9D6J - chains A and B; structure by X-ray diffraction, 1.47 A resolution.

# Chain A
Protein: Cobalt-containing nitrile hydratase subunit alpha
Organism: Pseudonocardia thermophila
Notes: EC 4.2.1.84
UniProt: Q7SID2 (NHAA_PSETH); residue numbers follow UniProt; this construct covers 1-204
Amino-acid sequence (204 residues; numbered 1 to 204; the number before each row is that of its first residue):
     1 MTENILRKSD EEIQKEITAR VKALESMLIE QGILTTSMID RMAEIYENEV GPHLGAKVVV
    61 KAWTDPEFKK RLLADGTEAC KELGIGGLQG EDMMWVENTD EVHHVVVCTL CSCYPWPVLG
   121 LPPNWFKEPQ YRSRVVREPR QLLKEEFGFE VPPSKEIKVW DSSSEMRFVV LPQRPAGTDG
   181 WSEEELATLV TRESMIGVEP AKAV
Unresolved in the structure: 1
Curated features (UniProtKB/Swiss-Prot):
  - binding site (Co(2+)): Cys108, Cys111, Ser112, Cys113
  - modified residue: Cys111 (Cysteine sulfinic acid (-SO2H)), Cys113 (Cysteine sulfenic acid (-SOH))

# Chain B
Protein: Cobalt-containing nitrile hydratase subunit beta
Organism: Pseudonocardia thermophila
Notes: EC 4.2.1.84
UniProt: Q7SID3 (NHAB_PSETH); residue numbers follow UniProt; this construct covers 1-228
Amino-acid sequence (228 residues; numbered 1 to 228; the number before each row is that of its first residue):
     1 MNGVYDVGGT DGLGPINRPA DEPVFRAEWE KVAFAMFPAT FRAGFMGLDE FKFGIEQMNP
    61 AEYLESPYYW HWIRTYIHHG VRTGKIDLEE LERRTQYYRE NPDAPLPEHE QKPELIEFVN
   121 QAVYGGLPAS REVDRPPKFK EGDVVRFSTA SPKGHARRAR YVRGKTGTVV KHHGAYIYPD
   181 TAGNGLGECP EHLYTVRFTA QELWGPEGDP NSSVYYDCWE PYIELVDT
Sequence notes: engineered mutation Lys52 (Arg in Q7SID3)

# How chain A and chain B interact
Contacting residue pairs (190; chain A residue first):
  Asn4(A) - Glu65(B)  hydrogen bond
  Arg7(A) - Glu65(B)  salt bridge
  Gln14(A) - Trp29(B)  hydrogen bond
  Glu16(A) - Arg99(B)  salt bridge
  Ile17(A) - Trp29(B)  hydrophobic
  Ile17(A) - Pro67(B)  hydrophobic
  Ile17(A) - Trp70(B)  hydrophobic
  Thr18(A) - Trp29(B)
  Ala19(A) - Thr95(B)
  Ala19(A) - Tyr98(B)
  Ala19(A) - Arg99(B)
  Arg20(A) - Trp70(B)
  Arg20(A) - Arg74(B)
  Arg20(A) - Thr95(B)
  Val21(A) - Trp29(B)
  Val21(A) - Val32(B)  hydrophobic
  Val21(A) - Met36(B)
  Val21(A) - Ile73(B)  hydrophobic
  Lys22(A) - Tyr98(B)
  Lys22(A) - Pro102(B)  hydrogen bond (side chain-backbone)
  Lys22(A) - Ala104(B)  hydrogen bond (side chain-backbone)
  Lys22(A) - Leu106(B)
  Ala23(A) - Arg94(B)
  Ala23(A) - Thr95(B)
  Ala23(A) - Tyr98(B)
  Leu24(A) - Met36(B)  hydrophobic
  Leu24(A) - Leu91(B)
  Glu25(A) - Val32(B)
  Glu25(A) - Met36(B)
  Glu25(A) - Leu106(B)
  Ser26(A) - Arg94(B)  hydrogen bond
  Ser26(A) - Tyr98(B)
  Ser26(A) - Pro107(B)
  Met27(A) - Asp87(B)
  Met27(A) - Glu90(B)
  Met27(A) - Leu91(B)  hydrophobic
  Met27(A) - Arg94(B)
  Leu28(A) - Met36(B)  hydrophobic
  Leu28(A) - Thr40(B)
  Leu28(A) - Phe45(B)  hydrophobic
  Leu28(A) - Ile86(B)  hydrophobic
  Ile29(A) - Leu106(B)  hydrophobic
  Ile29(A) - Pro107(B)
  Ile29(A) - His109(B)
  Glu30(A) - Arg94(B)  salt bridge
  Glu30(A) - Pro107(B)
  Gln31(A) - Lys85(B)  hydrogen bond (side chain-backbone)
  Gln31(A) - Ile86(B)
  Gly32(A) - Lys112(B)  hydrogen bond (backbone-side chain)
  Gly32(A) - Leu115(B)
  Ile33(A) - Ala39(B)
  Ile33(A) - Ala43(B)  hydrophobic
  Ile33(A) - Phe45(B)  hydrophobic
  Ile33(A) - Leu115(B)
  Leu34(A) - Met36(B)  hydrophobic
  Leu34(A) - Ala39(B)  hydrophobic
  Thr35(A) - His109(B)
  Thr35(A) - Glu110(B)
  Thr35(A) - Gln111(B)
  Thr35(A) - Leu115(B)
  Thr36(A) - Leu106(B)
  Thr36(A) - His109(B)  hydrogen bond (backbone-side chain)
  Thr36(A) - Gln111(B)  hydrogen bond
  Ser37(A) - Gln111(B)  hydrogen bond
  Ser37(A) - Ile116(B)
  Met38(A) - Ala39(B)  hydrophobic
  Met38(A) - Leu115(B)
  Met38(A) - Ile116(B)
  Met38(A) - Val119(B)  hydrophobic
  Ile39(A) - Lys31(B)
  Ile39(A) - Ala35(B)  hydrophobic
  Arg41(A) - Ile116(B)
  Arg41(A) - Val119(B)
  Arg41(A) - Asn120(B)  hydrogen bond
  Met42(A) - Phe34(B)  hydrophobic
  Met42(A) - Ala35(B)  hydrophobic
  Met42(A) - Pro38(B)  hydrophobic
  Met42(A) - Val119(B)  hydrophobic
  Ala43(A) - Phe25(B)  hydrophobic
  Ala43(A) - Lys31(B)
  Ile45(A) - Val119(B)  hydrophobic
  Ile45(A) - Asn120(B)
  Ile45(A) - Val123(B)  hydrophobic
  Ile45(A) - Tyr124(B)
  Tyr46(A) - Val24(B)
  Tyr46(A) - Phe34(B)  hydrophobic
  Tyr46(A) - Val123(B)
  Glu47(A) - Phe25(B)
  Glu47(A) - Lys31(B)  salt bridge
  Glu49(A) - Tyr124(B)  hydrogen bond
  Val50(A) - Tyr124(B)
  Gly86(A) - Val123(B)
  Gly86(A) - Tyr124(B)
  Gly87(A) - Val123(B)
  Gly87(A) - Tyr124(B)
  Gly87(A) - Gly126(B)
  Leu88(A) - Ala122(B)
  Leu88(A) - Val123(B)  hydrogen bond (backbone-backbone)
  Leu88(A) - Gly126(B)
  Leu88(A) - Leu127(B)  hydrophobic
  Gln89(A) - Leu48(B)
  Glu91(A) - Gly126(B)
  Glu91(A) - Leu127(B)  hydrogen bond (side chain-backbone)
  Glu91(A) - Pro128(B)
  Asp92(A) - Tyr176(B)  hydrogen bond
  Thr109(A) - Tyr5(B)
  Thr109(A) - Val7(B)
  Thr109(A) - Tyr161(B)
  Leu110(A) - Tyr5(B)
  Leu110(A) - Asp6(B)
  Leu110(A) - Arg157(B)
  Leu110(A) - Tyr216(B)
  Cys111(A) - Lys52(B)  hydrogen bond
  Ser112(A) - Tyr68(B)  hydrogen bond
  Cys113(A) - Lys52(B)  hydrogen bond
  Trp116(A) - Phe34(B)  hydrophobic
  Leu121(A) - Val24(B)  hydrophobic
  Leu121(A) - Phe25(B)  hydrophobic
  Leu121(A) - Phe34(B)  hydrophobic
  Leu121(A) - Tyr69(B)
  Pro123(A) - Glu22(B)
  Asn124(A) - Glu22(B)  hydrogen bond (backbone-side chain)
  Asn124(A) - Arg26(B)
  Trp125(A) - Ile16(B)  hydrophobic
  Trp125(A) - Asn17(B)
  Trp125(A) - Arg18(B)
  Lys127(A) - Tyr68(B)
  Glu128(A) - Asn17(B)
  Pro129(A) - Leu13(B)
  Gln130(A) - Leu13(B)  hydrogen bond (side chain-backbone)
  Gln130(A) - Gly14(B)
  Gln130(A) - Pro15(B)
  Gln130(A) - Ile16(B)
  Tyr131(A) - Ile16(B)
  Arg132(A) - Tyr5(B)  hydrogen bond (side chain-backbone)
  Arg132(A) - Val7(B)
  Arg132(A) - Tyr63(B)  hydrogen bond
  Ser133(A) - Val7(B)
  Ser133(A) - Gly8(B)
  Ser133(A) - Gly9(B)  hydrogen bond (backbone-backbone)
  Ser133(A) - Thr10(B)
  Ser133(A) - Leu13(B)
  Val136(A) - Gly8(B)
  Val136(A) - Gly9(B)
  Val136(A) - Tyr161(B)
  Val136(A) - Trp204(B)  hydrogen bond (backbone-side chain)
  Val136(A) - Val214(B)
  Arg137(A) - Gly9(B)  hydrogen bond (side chain-backbone)
  Arg137(A) - Asp11(B)  salt bridge
  Arg137(A) - Trp204(B)
  Pro139(A) - Ser212(B)
  Arg140(A) - Asp209(B)  salt bridge
  Arg140(A) - Asn211(B)  hydrogen bond (side chain-backbone)
  Glu146(A) - Ile16(B)
  Glu146(A) - Arg18(B)  salt bridge
  Phe147(A) - Arg18(B)
  Pro153(A) - Asn211(B)  hydrogen bond (backbone-side chain)
  Ser154(A) - Asn211(B)  hydrogen bond (backbone-side chain)
  Lys155(A) - Asn211(B)
  Glu156(A) - Arg197(B)  salt bridge
  Glu156(A) - Asn211(B)
  Ile157(A) - Asn211(B)  hydrogen bond (backbone-backbone)
  Ile157(A) - Ser212(B)  hydrogen bond (backbone-side chain)
  Ile157(A) - Ser213(B)  hydrogen bond (backbone-backbone)
  Lys158(A) - Ser213(B)
  Lys158(A) - Tyr215(B)  hydrogen bond
  Val159(A) - Ser213(B)  hydrogen bond (backbone-backbone)
  Val159(A) - Val214(B)
  Val159(A) - Tyr215(B)  hydrogen bond (backbone-backbone)
  Trp160(A) - Thr195(B)
  Trp160(A) - Tyr215(B)  hydrophobic
  Asp161(A) - Tyr161(B)  hydrogen bond
  Asp161(A) - Tyr215(B)  hydrogen bond (backbone-backbone)
  Asp161(A) - Tyr216(B)
  Asp161(A) - Asp217(B)
  Ser163(A) - Arg157(B)  hydrogen bond (backbone-side chain)
  Ser163(A) - Tyr216(B)
  Ser163(A) - Asp217(B)  hydrogen bond (side chain-backbone)
  Ser163(A) - Trp219(B)
  Ser164(A) - Leu193(B)
  Ser164(A) - Asp217(B)  hydrogen bond
  Ser164(A) - Trp219(B)
  Glu165(A) - Leu48(B)
  Glu165(A) - Ala129(B)
  Met166(A) - His173(B)
  Met166(A) - Tyr176(B)
  Met166(A) - Leu193(B)  hydrophobic
  Met166(A) - Asp217(B)
  Phe168(A) - Thr195(B)
  Phe168(A) - Asp217(B)
Interface residues without a listed pair, chain A (83 interface residues in all): Thr2, Met94, Leu142, Ser162, Glu199
Interface residues without a listed pair, chain B (95 interface residues in all): Ala27, Phe37, Leu64, Trp72, Tyr76, Ile77, Asp103, Phe118, Gly125, Ser130, Arg158, Ala159

# Overview
The interface between chain A and chain B involves 83 residues on one side and 95 on the other, with 39
hydrogen bonds and 8 salt bridges. Polar pairs include Arg7(A)-Glu65(B), Glu16(A)-Arg99(B) and
Glu30(A)-Arg94(B). UniProt lists 4 Co2+-binding residues on chain A.
Chain A is Cobalt-containing nitrile hydratase subunit alpha and chain B is Cobalt-containing nitrile
hydratase subunit beta, both from Pseudonocardia thermophila; the structure, Nitrile hydratase BR52K mutant,
was determined by X-ray diffraction, deposited together with 9D6K, 9D65 and 9D6M.
